Entry 8QX4 (electron microscopy, 2.03 A resolution); this record covers chains J and Q of the 20 polymer chains in the assembly.

Chain J (and Q):
Protein: Flagellin
Organism: Sulfolobus acidocaldarius
Notes: chain Q of this document is another copy of the same molecule, construct and numbering; everything in this record applies to it too
UniProtKB: Q4J9K5 (Q4J9K5_SULAC); numbering as in UniProt (aligned over 12-304)
Sequence (293 residues; numbered 12 to 304; the number before each row is that of its first residue):
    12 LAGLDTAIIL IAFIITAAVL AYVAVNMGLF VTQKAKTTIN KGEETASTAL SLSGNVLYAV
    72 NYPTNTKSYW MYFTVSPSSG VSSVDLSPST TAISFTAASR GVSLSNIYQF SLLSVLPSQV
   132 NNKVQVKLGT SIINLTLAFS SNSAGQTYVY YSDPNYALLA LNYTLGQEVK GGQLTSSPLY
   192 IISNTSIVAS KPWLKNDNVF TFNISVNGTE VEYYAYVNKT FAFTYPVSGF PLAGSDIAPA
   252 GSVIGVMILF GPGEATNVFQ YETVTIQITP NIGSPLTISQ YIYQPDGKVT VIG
Glycans and other covalent adducts: N-acetylglucosamine (NAG) linked to Asn145, Asn195, Asn214; glycan linked to Asn173, Asn218, Asn229
From the paper describing this entry:
  - post-translational modification sites: Asn145, Asn173, Asn195, Asn214, Asn218, Asn229

Chain J / chain Q interface:
Pairs across the interface (39):
  Met38(J) - Leu15(Q)
  Gly39(J) - Leu15(Q)
  Val42(J) - Leu15(Q)  hydrophobic
  Val42(J) - Ala18(Q)  hydrophobic
  Ala46(J) - Ile22(Q)  hydrophobic
  Thr49(J) - Ile22(Q)
  Thr49(J) - Ile25(Q)
  Ile50(J) - Ile25(Q)  hydrophobic
  Thr56(J) - Ala29(Q)
  Ala57(J) - Ala32(Q)  hydrophobic
  Ala60(J) - Val36(Q)  hydrophobic
  Leu61(J) - Leu40(Q)
  Ser62(J) - Leu40(Q)
  Leu63(J) - Gln44(Q)
  Asn66(J) - Lys47(Q)  hydrogen bond
  Tyr73(J) - Ser246(Q)
  Pro74(J) - Gly245(Q)
  Tyr272(J) - Thr101(Q)
  Tyr272(J) - Asn282(Q)  hydrogen bond
  Gly284(J) - Tyr33(Q)
  Ser285(J) - Tyr33(Q)
  Ser285(J) - Val36(Q)
  Ser285(J) - Asn37(Q)
  Pro286(J) - Tyr33(Q)
  Pro286(J) - Asn37(Q)
  Thr288(J) - Asn37(Q)  hydrogen bond
  Thr288(J) - Phe41(Q)
  Thr288(J) - Gln44(Q)
  Ile289(J) - Gln44(Q)
  Ser290(J) - Phe41(Q)
  Ser290(J) - Gln44(Q)  hydrogen bond (backbone-side chain)
  Gln291(J) - Gln44(Q)  hydrogen bond
  Tyr294(J) - Lys52(Q)
  Tyr294(J) - Asn282(Q)
  Tyr294(J) - Ile283(Q)  hydrophobic
  Gln295(J) - Asp96(Q)  hydrogen bond
  Gln295(J) - Ile248(Q)
  Asp297(J) - Ile248(Q)
  Gly304(J) - Lys47(Q)  hydrogen bond (backbone-side chain)
Interface residues without a listed pair, chain J (32 interface residues in all): Thr43, Lys45, Gly53, Ser89, Leu287
Interface residues without a listed pair, chain Q (26 interface residues in all): Gly14, Leu21, Ile26, Thr48, Ala244

In short:
Chain J and chain Q form an interface of 32 and 26 residues respectively; the contacts include 7 hydrogen
bonds. Polar pairs include Asn66(J)-Lys47(Q), Tyr272(J)-Asn282(Q) and Thr288(J)-Asn37(Q). N-acetylglucosamine
is covalently linked to Asn145(J), Asn195(J) and Asn214(J). The paper reports modification sites Asn145(J),
Asn173(J) and Asn195(J) among others.
Chain J and chain Q are both Flagellin (Sulfolobus acidocaldarius); the structure, Sulfolobus acidocaldarius
Archaellum filament, was determined by electron microscopy (same publication as 9ETS, 9ETT, 9EV0 and 8RZL).
